8R6P - chains F and D of the 10 polymer chains in the assembly; structure by electron microscopy, 3.16 A resolution.

# Chain F
Protein: RNA polymerase sigma factor SigA
From: Mycolicibacterium smegmatis MC2 155
UniProt: A0QW02 (A0QW02_MYCS2); residues 1-466 here = UniProt positions 1-466
Sequence (466 residues; numbered 1 to 466; the number before each row is that of its first residue):
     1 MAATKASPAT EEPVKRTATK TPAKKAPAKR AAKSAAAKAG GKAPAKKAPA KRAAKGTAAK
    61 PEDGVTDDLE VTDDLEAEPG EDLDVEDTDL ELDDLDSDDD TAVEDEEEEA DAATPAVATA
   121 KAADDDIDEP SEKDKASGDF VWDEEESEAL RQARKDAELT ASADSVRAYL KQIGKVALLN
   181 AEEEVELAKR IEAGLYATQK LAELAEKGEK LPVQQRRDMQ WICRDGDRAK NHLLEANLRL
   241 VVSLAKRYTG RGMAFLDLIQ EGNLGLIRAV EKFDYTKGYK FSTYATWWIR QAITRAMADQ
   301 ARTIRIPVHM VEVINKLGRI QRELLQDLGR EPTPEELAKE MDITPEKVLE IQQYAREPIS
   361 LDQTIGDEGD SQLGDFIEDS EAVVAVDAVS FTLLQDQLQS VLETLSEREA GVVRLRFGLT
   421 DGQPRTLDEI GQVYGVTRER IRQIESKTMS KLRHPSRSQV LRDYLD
Not modelled in the structure: 1-161

# Chain D
Protein: DNA-directed RNA polymerase subunit beta'
From: Mycolicibacterium smegmatis MC2 155
UniProt: A0QS66 (RPOC_MYCS2); numbering as in UniProt (aligned over 1-1317)
Sequence (1317 residues; numbered 1 to 1317; the number before each row is that of its first residue):
     1 MLDVNFFDEL RIGLATADDI RNWSYGEVKK PETINYRTLK PEKDGLFCEK IFGPTRDWEC
    61 YCGKYKRVRF KGIICERCGV EVTRAKVRRE RMGHIELAAP VTHIWYFKGV PSRLGYLLDL
   121 APKDLEKIIY FAAYVITSVD DEMRHNELST LEAEMAVEKK AVEDQRDADL EARAQKLEAD
   181 LAELEAEGAK SDVRRKVRDS GEREMRQLRD RAQRELDRLD EIWNTFTKLA PKQLIVDEVL
   241 YRELQDRYGE YFTGAMGAES IKKLIENFDI DAEAESLREV IRSGKGQKKL RALKRLKVVA
   301 AFQQSGNSPM GMVLDAVPVI PPELRPMVQL DGGRFATSDL NDLYRRVINR NNRLKRLIDL
   361 GAPEIIVNNE KRMLQESVDA LFDNGRRGRP VTGPGNRPLK SLSDLLKGKQ GRFRQNLLGK
   421 RVDYSGRSVI VVGPQLKLHQ CGLPKLMALE LFKPFVMKRL VDLNHAQNIK SAKRMVERQR
   481 PQVWDVLEEV IAEHPVLLNR APTLHRLGIQ AFEPQLVEGK AIQLHPLVCE AFNADFDGDQ
   541 MAVHLPLSAE AQAEARILML SSNNILSPAS GKPLAMPRLD MVTGLYYLTT LVEGATGEYQ
   601 AATKDAPEQG VYSSPAEAIM AMDRGALSVR AKIKVRLTEL RPPTDLEAQL FENGWKPGDA
   661 WTAETTLGRV MFNELLPKSY PFVNEQMHKK VQARIINDLA ERFPMIVVAQ TVDKLKDAGF
   721 YWATRSGVTV SMADVLVPPQ KQEILERHEA EADAIERKYQ RGALNHTERN ESLVKIWQDA
   781 TEEVGKALEE FYPADNPIIT IVKSGATGNL TQTRTLAGMK GLVTNPKGEF IPRPIKSSFR
   841 EGLTVLEYFI NTHGARKGLA DTALRTADSG YLTRRLVDVS QDVIVREHDC ETERGINVTL
   901 AERGPDGTLI RDAHVETSAF ARTLATDAVD ANGNVIIERG HDLGDPAIDA LLAAGITTVK
   961 VRSVLTCTSA TGVCAMCYGR SMATGKLVDI GEAVGIVAAQ SIGEPGTQLT MRTFHQGGVT
  1021 GGADIVGGLP RVQELFEARV PRNKAPIADV AGRVRLEESD KFFKITIVPD DGGEEVVYDK
  1081 LSKRQRLRVI THEDGTEGVL SDGDHVEVGD QLMEGAADPH EVLRVQGPRE VQIHLVKEVQ
  1141 EVYRAQGVSI HDKHIEVIVR QMLRRVTIID SGSTEFLPGS LTERAEFEAE NRRVVAEGGE
  1201 PAAGRPVLMG ITKASLATDS WLSAASFQET TRVLTDAAIN CRSDKLNGLK ENVIIGKLIP
  1261 AGTGISRYRN IQVQPTEEAR AAAYTIPSYE DQYYSPDFGQ ATGAAVPLDD YGYSDYR
Not modelled in the structure: 1-5, 1012-1026, 1284-1317
Metal / ion sites: Zn2+ site 1: Cys60, Cys62, Cys75, Cys78; Mg2+: Asp535, Asp537, Asp539; Zn2+ site 2: Cys890, Cys967, Cys974, Cys977

# How chain F and chain D interact
Contacting residue pairs (73):
  Ala163(F) with Arg387(D), hydrogen bond (backbone-side chain)
  Ser165(F) with Arg372(D); Glu376(D), hydrogen bond; Arg387(D)
  Tyr169(F) with Asn369(D)
  Leu234(F) with Pro363(D)
  Glu235(F) with Ile365(D)
  Leu238(F) with Ile366(D), hydrophobic
  Leu256(F) with Met373(D), hydrophobic
  Asp257(F) with Arg350(D), salt bridge; Arg353(D), salt bridge
  Gln260(F) with Arg353(D); Leu357(D); Ile366(D), hydrogen bond (side chain-backbone); Asn369(D), hydrogen bond; Glu370(D), hydrogen bond; Met373(D)
  Glu261(F) with Arg353(D), salt bridge; Arg356(D), salt bridge
  Asn263(F) with Ile366(D)
  Leu264(F) with Leu357(D), hydrophobic; Leu360(D), hydrophobic
  Gln300(F) with Asn349(D), hydrogen bond; Arg353(D)
  Arg302(F) with Arg345(D)
  Thr303(F) with Thr33(D), hydrogen bond (backbone-side chain); Met327(D); Asp342(D), hydrogen bond; Arg345(D)
  Ile304(F) with Thr33(D); Ile34(D); Tyr36(D), hydrophobic
  Arg305(F) with Glu32(D), salt bridge; Tyr36(D)
  Pro307(F) with Tyr36(D)
  Tyr354(F) with Tyr36(D), hydrophobic; Arg37(D)
  Arg356(F) with Gly332(D); Gly333(D), hydrogen bond (side chain-backbone); Arg334(D); Phe335(D)
  Glu357(F) with Arg334(D), hydrogen bond (backbone-side chain)
  Pro358(F) with Phe335(D)
  Ile359(F) with Arg334(D); Phe335(D), hydrogen bond (backbone-backbone); Ala336(D); Thr337(D), hydrogen bond (backbone-backbone)
  Ser360(F) with Thr337(D); Asp339(D), hydrogen bond; Arg397(D)
  Leu361(F) with Pro326(D), hydrophobic; Ala336(D), hydrophobic; Thr337(D), hydrogen bond (backbone-backbone)
  Asp362(F) with Ser338(D); Asp339(D), hydrogen bond (side chain-backbone); Lys400(D), salt bridge
  Gln363(F) with Arg397(D)
  Asp370(F) with Lys409(D), salt bridge
  Gln372(F) with Lys400(D), hydrogen bond
  Val386(F) with Ile469(D), hydrophobic; Lys473(D)
  Ser390(F) with Lys470(D), hydrogen bond
  Leu393(F) with Ile469(D), hydrophobic
  Asp421(F) with Arg69(D), salt bridge
  Gly422(F) with Arg67(D), hydrogen bond (backbone-side chain)
  Gln423(F) with Arg69(D)
  Pro424(F) with Arg67(D)
  Asp463(F) with Gln467(D); Asn468(D); Lys470(D); Ser471(D); Arg474(D), salt bridge
  Tyr464(F) with Asn468(D)
Interface residues without a listed pair, chain F (49 interface residues in all): Gln172, Lys175, Asn231, Met253, Ala254, Ile267, Ile306, Met310, Gly369, Ile377, Asp387
Interface residues without a listed pair, chain D (54 interface residues in all): Pro31, Asn35, Glu238, Val328, Leu330, Arg346, Ala362, Gln410, Gln415, Met457

# Overview
49 residues of chain F face 54 of chain D across their interface; the contacts include 18 hydrogen bonds and 9
salt bridges. Polar pairs include Asp257(F)-Arg350(D), Asp257(F)-Arg353(D) and Glu261(F)-Arg353(D). Cys60(D),
Cys62(D), Cys75(D) and Cys78(D) form the Zn2+ site 1.
Here chain F is RNA polymerase sigma factor SigA and chain D is DNA-directed RNA polymerase subunit beta',
both from Mycolicibacterium smegmatis MC2 155. Entry 8R6P (Mycobacterium smegnatis RNA polymerase RP2-like
transcription initiation complex with SigmaA, RbpA, HelD N-terminal domain and open ...) was determined by
electron microscopy, deposited together with 8Q3I, 8QN8, 8QTI, 8QU6, 8R2M, 8R3M and 8R6R.
